PDB entry 7UMK | electron microscopy, 4.10 A resolution (low resolution: residue-level contacts below are approximate; hydrogen-bond / salt-bridge calls are withheld) | chains B and C of the 4 polymer chains in the assembly

[Chain B (and C)]
Molecule: Matrix protein
Organism: Vesicular stomatitis Indiana virus
Notes: chain C of this document is another copy of the same molecule, construct and numbering; everything in this record applies to it too
UniProtKB: P03519 (MATRX_VSIVA); residues 1-229 here = UniProt positions 1-229
Sequence (229 residues; row label = number of the first residue in the row):
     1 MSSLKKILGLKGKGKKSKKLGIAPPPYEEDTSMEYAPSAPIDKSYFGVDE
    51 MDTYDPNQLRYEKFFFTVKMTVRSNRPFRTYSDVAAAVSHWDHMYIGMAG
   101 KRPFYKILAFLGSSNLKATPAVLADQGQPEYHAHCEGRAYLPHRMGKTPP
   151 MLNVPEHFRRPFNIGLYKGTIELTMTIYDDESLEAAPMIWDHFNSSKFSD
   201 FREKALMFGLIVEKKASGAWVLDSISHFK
Unresolved in the structure: 1-42, 228-229 (chain C: 1-57)
Differences from the reference sequence: variant Ala-133 (Thr in P03519)
Curated features (UniProtKB/Swiss-Prot):
  - motif: Ser-2 to Leu-4 (dynamin binding), Pro-24 to Tyr-27 (PPXY motif), Pro-37 to Pro-40 (PTAP/PSAP motif)
  - natural variant: Ala-133 (T133A: In strain: pVSV1(+)-GFP; this construct carries the variant)
  - mutagenesis: Leu-4 (L4A: No effect on host NEDD4 or TSG101 binding), Lys-5 to Ile-7 (No effect on mRNA nuclear export inhibition), Tyr-27 (Y27A: Partial loss of host NEDD4 binding), Glu-28 to Asp-30 (No effect on mRNA nuclear export inhibition), Pro-40 (P40A: Partial loss of host TSG101 binding), Asp-42 to Ser-44 (No effect on mRNA nuclear export inhibition), Met-51 (M51R: Complete loss of mRNA nuclear export inhibition. Loss of ability to inhibit host transcription), Asp-52 to Tyr-54 (Complete loss of mRNA nuclear export inhibition), Tyr-61 to Lys-63 (No effect on mRNA nuclear export inhibition), Ile-96 (I96A: Loss of mouse GTF2H5 binding. Loss of ability to inhibit host transcription), Ala-121 to Ala-124 (No effect on virion budding. Increase viral-mRNA translation), Glu-156 to His-157 (Loss of host NDUFAF4 binding), 4 further mutagenesis entries in UniProt

[Interface between chain B and chain C]
Pairs across the interface (18):
  Ala-185(B) with Ile-96(C)
  Pro-187(B) with Tyr-95(C); Ile-96(C)
  Asp-191(B) with His-93(C); Tyr-95(C); Arg-102(C); Phe-228(C)
  His-192(B) with Met-94(C)
  Asn-194(B) with His-93(C)
  Ser-195(B) with Lys-229(C)
  Phe-198(B) with Lys-229(C)
  Ser-199(B) with Lys-229(C)
  Lys-214(B) with Ser-226(C)
  Ala-216(B) with Ile-225(C)
  Ser-217(B) with Met-145(C)
  Gly-218(B) with Ile-225(C)
  Trp-220(B) with Ser-226(C); Phe-228(C)
Other interface residues (no listed pair), chain B (17 interface residues in all): Ala-186, Met-188, Ser-196, Asp-200

[In short]
17 residues of chain B face 10 of chain C across their interface. UniProt lists 30 mutagenesis sites on chain
B.
Chain B and chain C are both Matrix protein (Vesicular stomatitis Indiana virus); the structure, Structure of
vesicular stomatitis virus (helical reconstruction, 4.1 A resolution), was determined by electron microscopy,
deposited together with 7UML.
